Entry 8V1T (electron microscopy, 2.80 A resolution); this record covers chains A and T of the 4 polymer chains in the assembly.

Chain A:
Protein: DNA polymerase
Source organism: Human alphaherpesvirus 1 strain KOS
Notes: EC 2.7.7.7
UniProtKB: H9E937 (H9E937_HHV1); numbering as in UniProt (aligned over 43-1235)
Amino-acid sequence (1199 residues; numbered 37 to 1235; the number before each row is that of its first residue):
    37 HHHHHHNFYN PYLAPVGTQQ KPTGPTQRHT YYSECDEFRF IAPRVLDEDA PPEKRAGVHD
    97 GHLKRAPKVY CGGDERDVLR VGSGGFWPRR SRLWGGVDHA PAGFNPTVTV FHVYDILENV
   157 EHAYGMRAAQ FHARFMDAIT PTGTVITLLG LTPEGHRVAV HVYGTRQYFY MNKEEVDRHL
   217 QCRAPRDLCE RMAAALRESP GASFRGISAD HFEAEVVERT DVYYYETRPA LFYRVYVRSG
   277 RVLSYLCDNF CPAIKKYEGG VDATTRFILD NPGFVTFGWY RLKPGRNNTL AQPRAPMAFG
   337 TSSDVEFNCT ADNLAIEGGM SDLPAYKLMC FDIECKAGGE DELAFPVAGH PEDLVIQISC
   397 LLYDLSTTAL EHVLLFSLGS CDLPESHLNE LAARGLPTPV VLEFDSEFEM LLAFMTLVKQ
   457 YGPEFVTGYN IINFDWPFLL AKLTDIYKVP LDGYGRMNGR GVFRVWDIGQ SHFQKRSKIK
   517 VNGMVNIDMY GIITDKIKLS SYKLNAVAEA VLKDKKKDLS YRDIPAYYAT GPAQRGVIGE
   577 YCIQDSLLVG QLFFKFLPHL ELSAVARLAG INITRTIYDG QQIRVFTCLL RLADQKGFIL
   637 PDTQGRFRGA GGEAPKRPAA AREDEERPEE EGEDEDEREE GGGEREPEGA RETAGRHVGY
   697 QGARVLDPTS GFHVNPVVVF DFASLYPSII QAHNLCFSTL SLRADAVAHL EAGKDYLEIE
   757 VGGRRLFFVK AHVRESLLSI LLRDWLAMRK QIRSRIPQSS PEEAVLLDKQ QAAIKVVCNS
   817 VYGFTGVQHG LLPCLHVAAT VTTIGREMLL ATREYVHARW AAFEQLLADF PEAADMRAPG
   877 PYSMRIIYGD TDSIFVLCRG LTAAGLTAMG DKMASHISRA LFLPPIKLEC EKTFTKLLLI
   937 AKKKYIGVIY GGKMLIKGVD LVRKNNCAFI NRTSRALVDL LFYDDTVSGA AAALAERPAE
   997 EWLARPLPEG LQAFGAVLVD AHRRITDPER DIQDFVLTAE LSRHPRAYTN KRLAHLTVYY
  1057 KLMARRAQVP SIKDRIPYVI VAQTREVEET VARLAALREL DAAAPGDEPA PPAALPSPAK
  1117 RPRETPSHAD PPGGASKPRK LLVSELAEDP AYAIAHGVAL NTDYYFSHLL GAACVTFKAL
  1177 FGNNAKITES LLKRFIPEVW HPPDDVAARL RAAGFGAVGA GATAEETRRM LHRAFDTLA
Unresolved in the structure: 37-59, 221-243, 645-690, 1092-1134
Construct notes: expression tag (37-42)
Bound ions: Mg2+ site 1: Tyr465, Asp471; Mg2+ site 2 near Asp581 (its only coordinating residue here); Mg2+ site 3: Asp717, Phe718, Asp888 (together with acyclovir triphosphate); Mg2+ site 4 near Asp888 (its only coordinating residue here)
Ligand contacts: acyclovir triphosphate (AVP): Asp717, Phe718, Ala719, Ser720, Leu721, Tyr722, Arg785, Arg789, Lys811, Val812, Asn815, Tyr818, Gly819, Thr887, Asp888
From the paper describing this entry:
  - binding site for acyclovir triphosphate: Arg785, Lys811, Asn815
  - mutagenesis - N815S: decreased binding to acyclovir triphosphate (proposed by the authors, not directly observed)

Chain T:
Molecule: Template DNA
Sequence (50 nucleotides; row label = number of the first residue in the row; numbers below 1 keep their minus sign (DC-17 is residue -17)):
   -17 CACACACACA CACACACCGA TCCCCGGGTA CCGAGCTCGA ATTCGTAATC
Unresolved in the structure: -17 to -4, 27-32

Chain A / chain T interface:
Residue-residue contacts - 62 pairs, chain A then chain T:
  Trp502(A) - DA-2(T)  phosphate contact
  Phe509(A) - DC-3(T)  base contact
  Phe509(A) - DA-2(T)  base contact
  Phe509(A) - DC-1(T)  sugar contact
  Gln510(A) - DA-2(T)  phosphate contact
  Gln510(A) - DC-1(T)  phosphate contact
  Lys511(A) - DC-1(T)  hydrogen bond to the phosphate
  Lys511(A) - DC0(T)  phosphate contact
  Lys514(A) - DA-2(T)  sugar contact
  Lys514(A) - DC-1(T)  salt bridge to the phosphate
  Gly616(A) - DC0(T)  phosphate contact
  Gln617(A) - DC0(T)  hydrogen bond to the phosphate
  Gln618(A) - DC-1(T)  sugar contact
  Gln618(A) - DC0(T)  hydrogen bond to the phosphate
  Gln640(A) - DA-2(T)  base contact
  Gln640(A) - DC-1(T)  hydrogen bond to the base
  Phe643(A) - DA-2(T)  base contact
  Arg644(A) - DC-3(T)  hydrogen bond to the base
  Arg644(A) - DA-2(T)  base contact
  Arg692(A) - DC4(T)  base contact
  Arg692(A) - DC5(T)  base contact
  Val694(A) - DA2(T)  phosphate contact
  Val694(A) - DT3(T)  phosphate contact
  Gly695(A) - DA2(T)  hydrogen bond to the phosphate
  Tyr696(A) - DG1(T)  sugar contact
  Tyr696(A) - DA2(T)  sugar contact
  Gln697(A) - DA2(T)  phosphate contact
  Gln697(A) - DT3(T)  phosphate contact
  Gly698(A) - DA2(T)  hydrogen bond to the phosphate
  Gly698(A) - DT3(T)  hydrogen bond to the phosphate
  Ala699(A) - DT3(T)  sugar contact
  Val701(A) - DT3(T)  phosphate contact
  Val701(A) - DC4(T)  phosphate contact
  Val812(A) - DC0(T)  base contact
  Asn815(A) - DC0(T)  base contact
  Ser816(A) - DC0(T)  base contact
  Gly819(A) - DC0(T)  base contact
  Gly819(A) - DG1(T)  sugar contact
  Gly822(A) - DG1(T)  sugar contact
  Val823(A) - DC0(T)  phosphate contact
  Val823(A) - DG1(T)  phosphate contact
  His825(A) - DC-1(T)  base contact
  Gly826(A) - DC-1(T)  base contact
  Leu827(A) - DC-1(T)  base contact
  Ala937(A) - DC5(T)  sugar contact
  Ala937(A) - DC6(T)  phosphate contact
  Lys938(A) - DC4(T)  salt bridge to the phosphate
  Lys938(A) - DC5(T)  phosphate contact
  Lys939(A) - DT3(T)  base contact
  Lys939(A) - DC4(T)  sugar contact
  Lys940(A) - DC5(T)  phosphate contact
  Lys940(A) - DC6(T)  sugar contact
  Arg1048(A) - DG9(T)  sugar contact
  Arg1048(A) - DG10(T)  salt bridge to the phosphate
  Leu1138(A) - DG9(T)  phosphate contact
  Val1139(A) - DG9(T)  phosphate contact
  Ser1140(A) - DG9(T)  hydrogen bond to the phosphate
  His1164(A) - DG8(T)  salt bridge to the phosphate
  Gly1167(A) - DC7(T)  phosphate contact
  Val1171(A) - DC6(T)  sugar contact
  Val1171(A) - DC7(T)  phosphate contact
  Lys1174(A) - DC6(T)  salt bridge to the phosphate
Interface residues without a listed pair, chain A (46 interface residues in all): Arg512, Tyr614, Asp615, Tyr818, Asn1046, Tyr1160

In short:
46 residues of chain A and 14 residues of chain T are in contact; the contacts include 9 hydrogen bonds and 5
salt bridges. Polar pairs include Gln640(A)-DC-1(T), Arg644(A)-DC-3(T) and Lys511(A)-DC-1(T). From the paper:
a binding site for acyclovir triphosphate at Arg785(A), Lys811(A) and Asn815(A); N815S of chain A reduces
binding to acyclovir triphosphate.
Chain A is DNA polymerase (Human alphaherpesvirus 1 strain KOS) and chain T is Template DNA; the structure,
Herpes simplex virus 1 polymerase holoenzyme bound to DNA and acyclovir triphosphate in closed conformation,
was determined by electron microscopy, deposited together with 8EXX, 8V1Q, 8V1R and 8V1S.
